8APD - chains f and r of the 42 polymer chains in the assembly; structure by electron microscopy, 3.70 A resolution.

[Chain f]
Protein: subunit-f
Organism: Trypanosoma brucei brucei
UniProtKB: Q57ZE2 (Q57ZE2_TRYB2); residue numbers follow UniProt; this construct covers 1-145
Sequence (145 residues; row label = number of the first residue in the row):
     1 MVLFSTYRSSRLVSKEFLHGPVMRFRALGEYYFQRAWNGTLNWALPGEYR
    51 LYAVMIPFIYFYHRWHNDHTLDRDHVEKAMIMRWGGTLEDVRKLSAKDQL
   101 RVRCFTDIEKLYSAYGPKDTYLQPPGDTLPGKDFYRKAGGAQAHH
Not modelled in the structure: 1, 137-145
Small-molecule neighbours:
  - 1,2-diacyl-sn-glycero-3-phosphocholine (PC1), molecule 1: Ala44, Leu45, Pro46, Leu51, Tyr52, Met55, Ile56, Pro57, Tyr60, Phe61, Arg64
  - 1,2-diacyl-sn-glycero-3-phosphocholine (PC1), molecule 2: Trp65, Asp68, His69

[Chain r]
Protein: ATPEG4
Organism: Trypanosoma brucei brucei
Sequence (62 residues; each row starts with the number of its first residue):
     1 MLLGGFVPRRFSQFNRDPCWMFFIFSVGFWLGEYPAMMIKYNARDLVYDP
    51 HRYVWSHHDDHH
Small-molecule neighbours:
  - 1,2-diacyl-sn-glycero-3-phosphocholine (PC1), molecule 1: Leu2, Phe23, Ser26, Trp30, Glu33, Tyr34, Met37
  - 1,2-diacyl-sn-glycero-3-phosphocholine (PC1), molecule 2: Pro18, Met21, Phe22, Phe25

[How chain f and chain r interact]
Residue-residue contacts - 74 pairs, chain f then chain r:
  Trp37(f) with Leu3(r); Gly4(r)
  Gly39(f) with Met1(r); Leu3(r)
  Leu41(f) with Met1(r), hydrophobic
  Leu45(f) with Met1(r), hydrogen bond (backbone-backbone)
  Pro46(f) with Met1(r), hydrogen bond (backbone-backbone); Leu2(r)
  Gly47(f) with Met1(r); Leu2(r); Leu3(r), hydrogen bond (backbone-backbone); Gly4(r), hydrogen bond (backbone-backbone)
  Glu48(f) with Gly4(r); Gly5(r)
  Tyr49(f) with Leu2(r), hydrophobic; Leu3(r); Gly4(r), hydrogen bond (backbone-backbone); Gly5(r); Val7(r), hydrophobic
  Arg50(f) with Phe6(r); Asp17(r), salt bridge; Cys19(r); Trp20(r)
  Tyr52(f) with Met1(r), hydrogen bond (side chain-backbone); Leu2(r), hydrophobic
  Ala53(f) with Phe23(r)
  Val54(f) with Cys19(r), hydrophobic; Phe22(r)
  Pro57(f) with Phe22(r), hydrophobic; Ser26(r)
  Phe61(f) with Ser26(r)
  Arg64(f) with Glu33(r), salt bridge
  Lys78(f) with Trp55(r); Asp60(r), salt bridge
  Ala79(f) with Trp55(r), hydrophobic
  Met82(f) with Trp55(r)
  Arg83(f) with His51(r), hydrogen bond (backbone-side chain); Arg52(r); Trp55(r), hydrogen bond (side chain-backbone)
  Trp84(f) with Asp49(r), hydrogen bond; His51(r)
  Arg101(f) with Asp45(r), hydrogen bond (side chain-backbone)
  Val102(f) with Asp49(r)
  Cys104(f) with Lys40(r); Tyr41(r)
  Phe105(f) with Tyr48(r), hydrophobic; Asp49(r); Arg52(r)
  Asp107(f) with Tyr41(r), hydrogen bond
  Ile108(f) with Tyr41(r)
  Leu111(f) with Tyr41(r), hydrophobic
  Tyr112(f) with Tyr48(r)
  Asp119(f) with Arg52(r); Tyr53(r), hydrogen bond (backbone-side chain)
  Thr120(f) with Arg52(r)
  Tyr121(f) with Tyr53(r); Ser56(r); His58(r)
  Leu122(f) with Tyr53(r)
  Gln123(f) with Tyr53(r)
  Pro124(f) with Tyr53(r)
  Asp127(f) with Tyr53(r)
  Leu129(f) with Pro50(r); Arg52(r); Tyr53(r), hydrophobic
  Pro130(f) with Pro50(r); His51(r); Tyr53(r)
  Gly131(f) with Tyr53(r); Val54(r)
  Lys132(f) with Tyr53(r); Val54(r); Asp59(r), salt bridge
  Tyr135(f) with His51(r), hydrogen bond
Also at the interface, not in a pair above, chain f (44 interface residues in all): Tyr32, Phe58, Tyr60, Phe134
Also at the interface, not in a pair above, chain r (32 interface residues in all): Phe29, Leu46, Val47

[Summary]
Chain f and chain r form an interface of 44 and 32 residues respectively; the contacts include 13 hydrogen
bonds and 4 salt bridges. Polar pairs include Arg50(f)-Asp17(r), Arg64(f)-Glu33(r) and Lys78(f)-Asp60(r).
1,2-diacyl-sn-glycero-3-phosphocholine is bound between chain f and chain r.
Here chain f is subunit-f and chain r is ATPEG4, both from Trypanosoma brucei brucei. Entry 8APD (rotational
state 1d of the Trypanosoma brucei mitochondrial ATP synthase dimer) was determined by electron microscopy
together with 8AP6, 8AP7, 8AP8, 8AP9, 8APA, 8APB and 7 further entries from the same study.
